PDB entry 8HLD | electron microscopy, 2.80 A resolution | chains H and L of the 9 polymer chains in the assembly

== Chain H ==
Protein: heavy chain of 26434
From: Homo sapiens
Sequence (271 residues; numbered -16 to 254; the number before each row is that of its first residue; numbers below 1 keep their minus sign (Met-16 is residue -16)):
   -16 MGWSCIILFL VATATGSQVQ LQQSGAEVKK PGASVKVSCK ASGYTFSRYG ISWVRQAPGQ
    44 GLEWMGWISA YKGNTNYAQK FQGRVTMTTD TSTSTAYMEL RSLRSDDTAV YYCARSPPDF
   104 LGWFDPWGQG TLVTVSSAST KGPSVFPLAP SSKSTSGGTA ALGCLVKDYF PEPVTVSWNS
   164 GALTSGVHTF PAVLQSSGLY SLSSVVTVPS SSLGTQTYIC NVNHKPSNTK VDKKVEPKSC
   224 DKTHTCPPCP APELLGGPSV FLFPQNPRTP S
Disordered / not traced: -16 to 0, 223-254
Disulfide bonds: Cys22-Cys96, Cys147-Cys203

== Chain L ==
Protein: light chain of 26434
From: Homo sapiens
Sequence (225 residues; numbered -15 to 209; the number before each row is that of its first residue; numbers below 1 keep their minus sign (Met-15 is residue -15)):
   -15 MGWSCIILFL VATATGLPVL TQPPSVSVSP GQTASITCSG DKLGDKFTCW YQQKPGQSPV
    45 QVIYQDTHRP SGIPERFSGS NSGNTATLTI SGTQAVDEAD YYCQAWDSST VIFGGGTKLT
   105 VLGQPKAAPS VTLFPPSSEE LQANKATLVC LISDFYPGAV TVAWKADSSP VKAGVETTTP
   165 SKQSNNKYAA SSYLSLTPEQ WKSHRSYSCQ VTHEGSTVEK TVAPT
Disordered / not traced: -15 to 0
Disulfide bonds: Cys22-Cys87, Cys134-Cys193

== How chain H and chain L interact ==
Residue-residue contacts - 48 pairs, chain H then chain L:
  Gln39(H) - Gln37(L)  hydrogen bond
  Gln39(H) - Tyr86(L)
  Gln43(H) - Tyr86(L)
  Gly44(H) - Tyr86(L)
  Leu45(H) - Tyr86(L)
  Leu45(H) - Phe97(L)
  Trp47(H) - Val95(L)
  Asn59(H) - Ser93(L)
  Tyr95(H) - Gln37(L)
  Tyr95(H) - Gln41(L)
  Tyr95(H) - Ser42(L)
  Phe103(H) - Trp90(L)
  Leu104(H) - Trp90(L)
  Leu104(H) - Ser93(L)
  Leu104(H) - Thr94(L)
  Leu104(H) - Val95(L)
  Trp106(H) - Gln45(L)
  Trp106(H) - Tyr48(L)  hydrophobic
  Phe107(H) - Tyr35(L)  hydrogen bond (backbone-side chain)
  Phe107(H) - Gln45(L)
  Trp110(H) - Ser42(L)  hydrogen bond (backbone-side chain)
  Trp110(H) - Pro43(L)
  Phe129(H) - Glu123(L)
  Phe129(H) - Glu124(L)
  Pro130(H) - Ser121(L)  hydrogen bond (backbone-side chain)
  Pro130(H) - Glu123(L)
  Leu131(H) - Phe118(L)  hydrophobic
  Leu131(H) - Ser121(L)  hydrogen bond (backbone-side chain)
  Leu131(H) - Val133(L)  hydrophobic
  Ala132(H) - Phe118(L)
  Lys136(H) - Pro119(L)
  Lys136(H) - Lys204(L)  hydrogen bond (backbone-side chain)
  Lys136(H) - Val206(L)
  Lys136(H) - Ala207(L)  hydrogen bond (side chain-backbone)
  Ser137(H) - Leu117(L)
  Ser137(H) - Phe118(L)
  Ala144(H) - Phe118(L)
  Leu148(H) - Val133(L)  hydrophobic
  Phe173(H) - Leu135(L)  hydrophobic
  Phe173(H) - Ile136(L)
  Phe173(H) - Ala174(L)
  Pro174(H) - Ser165(L)
  Val176(H) - Tyr177(L)  hydrophobic
  Leu185(H) - Tyr177(L)
  Ser186(H) - Tyr177(L)  hydrogen bond (backbone-side chain)
  Val188(H) - Phe118(L)  hydrophobic
  Val188(H) - Leu135(L)  hydrophobic
  Lys221(H) - Pro119(L)
Other interface residues (no listed pair), chain H (36 interface residues in all): Val37, Gly42, Gly105, Asp108, Gly111, Leu145, His171, Ala175, Lys216
Other interface residues (no listed pair), chain L (40 interface residues in all): Gln49, Gln88, Asp91, Ala127, Glu160, Thr162, Thr163, Gln167, Ala173, Ser175, Thr205, Thr209

== In short ==
36 residues of chain H and 40 residues of chain L are in contact; the contacts include 8 hydrogen bonds. Among
the polar pairs are Gln39(H)-Gln37(L), Phe107(H)-Tyr35(L) and Trp110(H)-Ser42(L).
Chain H is heavy chain of 26434 and chain L is light chain of 26434, both from Homo sapiens; the structure, S
protein of SARS-CoV-2 in complex with 26434, was determined by electron microscopy together with 8HLC from the
same study.
